8EE4 - chains B and D of the 6 polymer chains in the assembly; structure by electron microscopy, 2.60 A resolution.

[Chain B (and D)]
Name: PtuA
Source organism: Escherichia coli
Notes: chain D of this document is another copy of the same molecule, construct and numbering; everything in this record applies to it too
Sequence (465 residues; row label = number of the first residue in the row):
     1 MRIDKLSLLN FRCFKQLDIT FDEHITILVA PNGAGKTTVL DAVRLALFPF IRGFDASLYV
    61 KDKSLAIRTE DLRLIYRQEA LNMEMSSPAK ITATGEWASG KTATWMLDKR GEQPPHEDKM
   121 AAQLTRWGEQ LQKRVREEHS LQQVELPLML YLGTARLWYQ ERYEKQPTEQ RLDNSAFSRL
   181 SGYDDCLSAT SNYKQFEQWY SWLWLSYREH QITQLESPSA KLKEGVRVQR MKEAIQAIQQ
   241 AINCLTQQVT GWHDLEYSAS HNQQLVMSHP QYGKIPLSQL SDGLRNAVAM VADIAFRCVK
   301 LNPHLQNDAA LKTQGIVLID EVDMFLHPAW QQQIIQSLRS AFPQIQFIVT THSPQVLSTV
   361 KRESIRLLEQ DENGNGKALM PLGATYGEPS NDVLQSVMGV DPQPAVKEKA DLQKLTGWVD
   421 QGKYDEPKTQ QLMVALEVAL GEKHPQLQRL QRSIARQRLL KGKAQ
Disordered / not traced: 165-170, 220-223, 383-465 (chain D: 160-169, 224, 405-465)
Ligand contacts:
  - ATP (adenosine-5'-triphosphate), molecule 1: Arg12, Cys13, Pro31, Asn32, Gly33, Ala34, Gly35, Lys36, Thr37, Thr38, Glu70, Leu72, Arg73, Leu74, Asp320, Glu321
  - ATP, molecule 2: Trp252, Ile275, Gln279, Leu280, Ser281, Asp282
From the paper describing this entry:
  - self-association interface (contacts with another copy of this molecule): Arg227
  - binding site for ATP: Arg12, Lys36, Gln279, Asp282
  - mutagenesis - L81R: decreased stability in response to PtuA hexamer

[Chain B / chain D interface]
Pairs across the interface (31; chain B residue first):
  Arg171(B) - Asn262(D)
  Arg171(B) - Gln263(D)  hydrogen bond (side chain-backbone)
  Leu172(B) - Gln263(D)
  Asn174(B) - Asn262(D)
  Phe177(B) - Asn262(D)
  Trp202(B) - Ala259(D)  hydrogen bond (side chain-backbone)
  Trp202(B) - Gln263(D)
  Leu205(B) - Ile212(D)  hydrophobic
  Ser206(B) - Ala259(D)
  Ser206(B) - Ser260(D)
  Arg208(B) - Ile212(D)
  Arg208(B) - Glu216(D)
  Glu209(B) - Arg208(D)  salt bridge
  Glu209(B) - Tyr257(D)
  Glu209(B) - Ser258(D)
  Glu209(B) - Ala259(D)  hydrogen bond (side chain-backbone)
  Glu209(B) - Ser260(D)  hydrogen bond (side chain-backbone)
  His210(B) - Ser260(D)
  Gln211(B) - Leu215(D)
  Ile212(B) - Gln211(D)
  Ile212(B) - Leu215(D)  hydrophobic
  Glu216(B) - Gln211(D)  hydrogen bond
  Arg227(B) - Ser260(D)  hydrogen bond
  Met231(B) - Ser260(D)
  Tyr257(B) - Glu216(D)
  Ser258(B) - Glu216(D)
  Ala259(B) - Thr213(D)
  Ala259(B) - Glu216(D)  hydrogen bond (backbone-side chain)
  Ser260(B) - Thr213(D)
  Ser260(B) - Glu216(D)  hydrogen bond
  Gln263(B) - Glu209(D)  hydrogen bond
Interface residues without a listed pair, chain B (21 interface residues in all): Leu215
Interface residues without a listed pair, chain D (14 interface residues in all): Ser217

[In short]
21 residues of chain B face 14 of chain D across their interface; the contacts include 9 hydrogen bonds and 1
salt bridge. Polar pairs include Glu209(B)-Arg208(D), Arg171(B)-Gln263(D) and Trp202(B)-Ala259(D). The paper
reports a binding site for ATP at Arg12(B), Lys36(B) and Gln279(B) among others; L81R of chain B reduces
stability in response to PtuA hexamer.
Chain B and chain D are both PtuA (Escherichia coli); the structure, Structure of PtuA, was determined by
electron microscopy (same publication as 8SUX, 8EE7 and 8EEA).
